Entry 6EU3 (electron microscopy, 3.30 A resolution); this record covers chains A and F of the 17 polymer chains in the assembly.

# Chain A
Protein: DNA-directed RNA polymerase III subunit RPC1
Source organism: Saccharomyces cerevisiae (strain ATCC 204508 / S288c)
Notes: EC 2.7.7.6
UniProtKB: P04051 (RPC1_YEAST); numbering as in UniProt (aligned over 1-1460)
Amino-acid sequence (1460 residues; row label = number of the first residue in the row):
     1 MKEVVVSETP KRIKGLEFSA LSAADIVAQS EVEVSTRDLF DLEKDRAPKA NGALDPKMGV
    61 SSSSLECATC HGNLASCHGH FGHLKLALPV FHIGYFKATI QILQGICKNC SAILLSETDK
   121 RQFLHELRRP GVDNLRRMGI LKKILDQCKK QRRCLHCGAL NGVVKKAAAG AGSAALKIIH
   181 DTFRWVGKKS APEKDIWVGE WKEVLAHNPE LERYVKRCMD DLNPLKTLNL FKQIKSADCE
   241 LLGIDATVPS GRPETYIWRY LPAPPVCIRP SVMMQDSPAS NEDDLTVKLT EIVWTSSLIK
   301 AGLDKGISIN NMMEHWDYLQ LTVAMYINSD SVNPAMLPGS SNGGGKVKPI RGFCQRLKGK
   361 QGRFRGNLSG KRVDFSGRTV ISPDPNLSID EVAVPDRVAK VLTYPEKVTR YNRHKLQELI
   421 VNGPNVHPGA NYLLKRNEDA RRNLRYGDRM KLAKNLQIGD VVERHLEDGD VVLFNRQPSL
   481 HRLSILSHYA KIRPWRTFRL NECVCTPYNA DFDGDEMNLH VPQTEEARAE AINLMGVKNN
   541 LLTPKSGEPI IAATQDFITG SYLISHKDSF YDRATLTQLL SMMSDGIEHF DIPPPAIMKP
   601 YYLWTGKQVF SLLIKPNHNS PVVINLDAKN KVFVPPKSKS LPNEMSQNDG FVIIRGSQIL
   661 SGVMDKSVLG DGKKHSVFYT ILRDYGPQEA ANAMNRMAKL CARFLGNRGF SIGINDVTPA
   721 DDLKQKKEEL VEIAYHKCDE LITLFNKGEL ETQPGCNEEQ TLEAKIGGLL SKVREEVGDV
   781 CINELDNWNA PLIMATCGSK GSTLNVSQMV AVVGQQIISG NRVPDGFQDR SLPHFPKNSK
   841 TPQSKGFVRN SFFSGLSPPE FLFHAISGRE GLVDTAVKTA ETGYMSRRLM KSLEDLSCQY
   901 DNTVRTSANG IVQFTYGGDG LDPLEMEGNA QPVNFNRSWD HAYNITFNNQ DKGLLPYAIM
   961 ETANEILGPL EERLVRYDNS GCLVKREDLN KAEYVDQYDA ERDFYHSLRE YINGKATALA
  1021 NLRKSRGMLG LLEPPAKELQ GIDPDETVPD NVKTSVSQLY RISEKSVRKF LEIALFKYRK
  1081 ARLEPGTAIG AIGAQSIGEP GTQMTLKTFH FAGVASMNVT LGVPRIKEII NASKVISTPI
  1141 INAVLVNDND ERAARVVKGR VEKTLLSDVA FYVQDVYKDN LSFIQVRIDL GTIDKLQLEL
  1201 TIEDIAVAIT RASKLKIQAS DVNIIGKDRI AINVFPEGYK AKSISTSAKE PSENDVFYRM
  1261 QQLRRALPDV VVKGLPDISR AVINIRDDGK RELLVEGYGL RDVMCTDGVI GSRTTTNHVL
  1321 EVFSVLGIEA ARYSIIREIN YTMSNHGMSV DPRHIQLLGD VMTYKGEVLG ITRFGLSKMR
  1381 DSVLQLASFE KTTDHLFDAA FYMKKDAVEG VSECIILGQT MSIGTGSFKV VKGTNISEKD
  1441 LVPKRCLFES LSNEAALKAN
Unresolved in the structure: 1, 169-174, 330-365, 1237-1251
UniProt features mapped onto this chain:
  - region: Pro-858 to Glu-870 (Bridging helix)
  - binding site (Zn(2+)): Cys-67, Cys-70, Cys-77, His-80, Cys-107, Cys-110, Cys-154
  - binding site (Mg(2+)): Asp-511, Asp-513, Asp-515
  - mutagenesis: Thr-506 (T506I: Temperature-sensitive), Asn-509 (N509Y: Temperature-sensitive), Asn-518 (N518Q: Temperature-sensitive)
Metal / ion sites: Zn2+ site 1: Cys-67, Cys-70, Cys-77; Zn2+ site 2: Cys-107, Cys-154, Cys-157; Mg2+: Asp-511, Asp-513, Asp-515

# Chain F
Protein: DNA-directed RNA polymerases I, II, and III subunit RPABC2
Source organism: Saccharomyces cerevisiae (strain ATCC 204508 / S288c)
UniProtKB: P20435 (RPAB2_YEAST); residue numbers follow UniProt; this construct covers 1-155
Amino-acid sequence (155 residues; each row starts with the number of its first residue):
     1 MSDYEEAFND GNENFEDFDV EHFSDEETYE EKPQFKDGET TDANGKTIVT GGNGPEDFQQ
    61 HEQIRRKTLK EKAIPKDQRA TTPYMTKYER ARILGTRALQ ISMNAPVFVD LEGETDPLRI
   121 AMKELAEKKI PLVIRRYLPD GSFEDWSVEE LIVDL
Unresolved in the structure: 1-70, 154-155
UniProt features mapped onto this chain:
  - region: Leu-111 to Leu-132 (Leucine-zipper)
  - modified residue: Ser-24 (Phosphoserine)

# Interface between chain A and chain F
Contacting residue pairs (56):
  Glu-406(A) with Thr-115(F)
  Lys-407(A) with Ser-102(F); Met-103(F)
  Thr-409(A) with Ile-101(F); Asn-104(F)
  Arg-410(A) with Asn-104(F), hydrogen bond
  Tyr-411(A) with Val-107(F); Leu-111(F), hydrophobic; Glu-114(F)
  Asn-412(A) with Thr-115(F)
  Lys-415(A) with Thr-115(F)
  Ile-458(A) with Asn-104(F)
  Glu-525(A) with Ser-102(F)
  Arg-528(A) with Asp-116(F), salt bridge; Leu-118(F)
  Ala-529(A) with Gly-95(F); Leu-118(F), hydrophobic
  Asn-533(A) with Arg-90(F); Ala-91(F); Leu-94(F)
  Leu-534(A) with Tyr-88(F), hydrophobic; Ala-91(F), hydrophobic
  Gln-899(A) with Pro-139(F)
  Tyr-900(A) with Thr-81(F); Arg-136(F); Tyr-137(F)
  Arg-905(A) with Pro-139(F)
  Asn-909(A) with Pro-139(F)
  Arg-1079(A) with Tyr-84(F), hydrogen bond
  Lys-1080(A) with Tyr-84(F)
  Glu-1084(A) with Thr-86(F); Lys-87(F)
  Pro-1085(A) with Thr-86(F)
  Thr-1087(A) with Tyr-88(F)
  Gly-1424(A) with Tyr-88(F)
  Thr-1425(A) with Tyr-88(F); Arg-92(F)
  Phe-1428(A) with Tyr-88(F); Glu-89(F); Arg-92(F); Ile-134(F), hydrophobic; Arg-135(F)
  Lys-1429(A) with Arg-92(F); Ile-134(F); Arg-135(F), hydrogen bond (backbone-backbone); Tyr-137(F)
  Val-1430(A) with Arg-92(F); Ile-93(F), hydrophobic; Thr-96(F); Val-133(F); Ile-134(F), hydrophobic
  Val-1431(A) with Leu-132(F); Val-133(F), hydrogen bond (backbone-backbone); Arg-135(F)
  Lys-1432(A) with Pro-131(F); Leu-132(F)
Also at the interface, not in a pair above, chain A (37 interface residues in all): Val-408, Gly-469, Thr-524, Glu-526, Ile-532, Gly-1086, Ala-1088, Gly-1433
Also at the interface, not in a pair above, chain F (38 interface residues in all): Ala-98, Leu-99, Pro-117, Arg-119, Met-122, Leu-138, Val-153

# In short
37 residues of chain A and 38 residues of chain F are in contact, with 4 hydrogen bonds and 1 salt bridge.
Polar pairs include Arg-528(A)/Asp-116(F), Arg-410(A)/Asn-104(F) and Arg-1079(A)/Tyr-84(F).
Here chain A is DNA-directed RNA polymerase III subunit RPC1 and chain F is DNA-directed RNA polymerases I,
II, and III subunit RPABC2, both from Saccharomyces cerevisiae (strain ATCC 204508 / S288c). Entry 6EU3 (Apo
RNA Polymerase III - closed conformation (cPOL3)) was determined by electron microscopy, deposited together
with 6EU0, 6EU1 and 6EU2.
